Entry 5V50 (X-ray diffraction, 2.43 A resolution); this record covers chain A.

Chain A:
Name: PR-1 protein
Source organism: Moniliophthora perniciosa
Reference sequence: H6U756 (H6U756_MONPR); residue numbers follow UniProt; this construct covers 23-165
Chain sequence (175 residues; numbered 23 to 197; the number before each row is that of its first residue):
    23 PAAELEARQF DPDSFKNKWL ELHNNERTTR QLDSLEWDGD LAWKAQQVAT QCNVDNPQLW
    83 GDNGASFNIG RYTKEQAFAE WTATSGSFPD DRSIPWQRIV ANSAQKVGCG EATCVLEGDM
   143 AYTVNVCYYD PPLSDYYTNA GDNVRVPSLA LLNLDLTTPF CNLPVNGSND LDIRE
Disordered / not traced: 23-30, 165-197
Disulfides: Cys74-Cys136, Cys131-Cys149

In short:
Chain A is PR-1 protein (Moniliophthora perniciosa); the structure, Crystal Structure of MpPR-1i, was
determined by X-ray diffraction together with 5V51 from the same study.
